Entry 9K3N (electron microscopy, 2.59 A resolution); this record covers chains F and VB of the 300 polymer chains in the assembly.

# Chain F (and VB)
Molecule: capsid protein F
From: Salmonella phage PJNS002
Notes: chain VB of this document is another copy of the same molecule, construct and numbering; everything in this record applies to it too
Sequence (429 residues; numbered 1 to 429; the number before each row is that of its first residue):
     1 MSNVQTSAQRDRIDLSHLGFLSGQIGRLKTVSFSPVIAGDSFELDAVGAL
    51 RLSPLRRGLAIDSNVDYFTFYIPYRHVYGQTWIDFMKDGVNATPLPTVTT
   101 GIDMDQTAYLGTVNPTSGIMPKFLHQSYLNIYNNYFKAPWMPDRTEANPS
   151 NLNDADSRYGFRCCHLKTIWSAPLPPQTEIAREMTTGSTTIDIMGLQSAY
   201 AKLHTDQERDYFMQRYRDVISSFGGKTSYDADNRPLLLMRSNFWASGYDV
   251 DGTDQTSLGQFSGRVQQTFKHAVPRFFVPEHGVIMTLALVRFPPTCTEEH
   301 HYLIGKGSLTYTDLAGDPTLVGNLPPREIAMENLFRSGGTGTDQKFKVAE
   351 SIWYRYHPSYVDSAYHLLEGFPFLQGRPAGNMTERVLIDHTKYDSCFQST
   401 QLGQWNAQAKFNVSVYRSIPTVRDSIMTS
Not modelled in the structure: 1

# Interface between chain F and chain VB
Residue-residue contacts (46; chain F residue first):
  Ser-2(F) / Gln-197(VB)  hydrogen bond (backbone-side chain)
  Asn-3(F) / Gln-197(VB)
  Val-4(F) / Gln-197(VB)
  Thr-6(F) / His-204(VB)
  Ala-38(F) / Phe-223(VB)
  Arg-75(F) / Ala-231(VB)
  Trp-82(F) / Tyr-216(VB)  hydrogen bond
  Ile-83(F) / Tyr-216(VB)  hydrophobic
  Met-86(F) / Arg-209(VB)  hydrogen bond (backbone-side chain)
  Met-86(F) / Val-219(VB)
  Met-86(F) / Phe-223(VB)  hydrophobic
  Lys-87(F) / Arg-209(VB)  hydrogen bond (backbone-side chain)
  Gly-89(F) / Arg-209(VB)
  Val-90(F) / Thr-205(VB)
  Met-194(F) / Thr-428(VB)
  Gln-197(F) / Ser-2(VB)  hydrogen bond (side chain-backbone)
  Gln-197(F) / Asn-3(VB)
  Gln-197(F) / Val-4(VB)
  Gln-197(F) / Thr-428(VB)
  His-204(F) / Thr-6(VB)
  Thr-205(F) / Val-90(VB)
  Arg-209(F) / Met-86(VB)  hydrogen bond (side chain-backbone)
  Arg-209(F) / Lys-87(VB)  hydrogen bond (side chain-backbone)
  Arg-209(F) / Gly-89(VB)
  Tyr-216(F) / Trp-82(VB)  hydrogen bond
  Tyr-216(F) / Ile-83(VB)  hydrophobic
  Tyr-216(F) / Glu-280(VB)  hydrogen bond
  Val-219(F) / Met-86(VB)
  Ile-220(F) / Pro-279(VB)
  Phe-223(F) / Ala-38(VB)
  Phe-223(F) / Met-86(VB)  hydrophobic
  Gly-224(F) / Phe-277(VB)
  Gly-225(F) / Pro-279(VB)
  Lys-226(F) / Pro-279(VB)
  Thr-227(F) / Glu-280(VB)
  Ser-228(F) / Asp-230(VB)
  Asp-230(F) / Ser-228(VB)
  Ala-231(F) / Arg-75(VB)
  Phe-277(F) / Gly-224(VB)
  Pro-279(F) / Ile-220(VB)
  Pro-279(F) / Gly-225(VB)
  Pro-279(F) / Lys-226(VB)
  Glu-280(F) / Tyr-216(VB)  hydrogen bond
  Glu-280(F) / Thr-227(VB)
  Thr-428(F) / Met-194(VB)
  Thr-428(F) / Gln-197(VB)
Interface residues without a listed pair, chain F (40 interface residues in all): Ile-37, Gly-39, Asp-88, Tyr-200, Lys-202, Gln-214, Arg-215, His-281
Interface residues without a listed pair, chain VB (40 interface residues in all): Ile-37, Gly-39, Asp-88, Tyr-200, Lys-202, Gln-214, Arg-215, His-281

# Summary
The chain F/chain VB interface involves 40 residues from each chain; the contacts include 10 hydrogen bonds.
Polar contacts include Ser-2(F)/Gln-197(VB), Trp-82(F)/Tyr-216(VB) and Met-86(F)/Arg-209(VB).
Chain F and chain VB are both capsid protein F (Salmonella phage PJNS002); the structure, The structure of
Salmonella phage PJNS002, was determined by electron microscopy (same publication as 9K3M).
